Entry 5YZC (X-ray diffraction, 2.33 A resolution); this record covers chains A and B.

# Chain A
Molecule: glycoprotein F2
From: Measles virus (strain Ichinose-B95a)
UniProt: Q786F3 (FUS_MEASC); residues 20-112 here = UniProt positions 20-112
Chain sequence (94 residues; each row starts with the number of its first residue):
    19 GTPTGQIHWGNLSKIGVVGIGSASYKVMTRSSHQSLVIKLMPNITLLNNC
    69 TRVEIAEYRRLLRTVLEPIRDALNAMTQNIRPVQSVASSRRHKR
Disordered / not traced: 19-23, 105-112
Differences from the reference sequence: expression tag (19)
Glycans and other covalent adducts: N-acetylglucosamine (NAG) linked to Asn29, Asn61
Curated features (UniProtKB/Swiss-Prot):
  - region: Thr69 to Thr95 (HRC)
  - site: Arg112 (Cleavage)
  - glycosylation (N-linked (GlcNAc...) asparagine): Asn29, Asn61
  - natural variant: Ile87 (I87T: Hyperfusogenic), Met94 (M94V: Hyperfusogenic)

# Chain B
Molecule: glycoprotein F1, measles virus fusion protein
From: Measles virus (strain Ichinose-B95a)
UniProt: Q786F3 (FUS_MEASC); numbering as in UniProt (aligned over 113-482)
Chain sequence (419 residues; row label = number of the first residue in the row):
   113 FAGVVLAGAALGVATAAQITAGIALHQSMLNSQAIDNLRASLETTNQAIE
   163 AIRQAGQEMILAVQGVQDYINNELIPSMNQLSCDLIGQKLGLKLLRYYTE
   213 ILSLFGPSLRDPISAEISIQALSYALGGDINKVLEKLGYSGGDLLGILES
   263 RGIKARITHVDTESYFIVLSIAYPTLSEIKGVIVHRLEGVSYNIGSQEWY
   313 TTVPKYVATQGYLISNFDESSCTFMPEGTVCSQNALYPMSPLLQECLRGS
   363 TKSCARTLVSGSFGNRFILSQGNLIANCASILCKCYTTGTIINQDPDKIL
   413 TYIAADHCPVVEVNGVTIQVGSRRYPDAVYLHRIDLGPPISLERLDVGTN
   463 LGNAIAKLEDAKELLESSDQCCRSMKGCCSTSLEGIEGRAGWSHPQFEKG
   513 GGSGGGSGGGSWSHPQFEK
Disordered / not traced: 113-114, 482-531
Cystine bridges: Cys334-Cys343, Cys358-Cys366, Cys390-Cys395, Cys397-Cys420
Small-molecule neighbours:
  - 95C (4-nitro-2-[(phenylacetyl)amino]benzamide): Trp311, Pro350, Ser352, Pro353, Thr369, Leu370, Pro451, Ile452, Ser453, Asp458, Val459, Gly460, Asn462, Leu463, Gly464, Ile467
  - N-acetylglucosamine (NAG; 2-acetamido-2-deoxy-beta-D-glucopyranose): Glu155, Thr156, Thr157, Asn158
Curated features (UniProtKB/Swiss-Prot):
  - region: Phe113 to His138 (Fusion peptide)
  - natural variant: Leu137 (L137F: Hyperfusogenic; L137H: Hyperfusogenic), Ser262 (S262N: Hyperfusogenic; S262R: Hyperfusogenic), Leu354 (L354M: Hyperfusogenic; L354P: Hyperfusogenic), Leu454 (L454K: Hyperfusogenic; L454W: Hyperfusogenic), Thr461 (T461W: Hyperfusogenic), Asn462 (N462K: Hyperfusogenic), Gly464 (G464W: Hyperfusogenic), Asn465 (N465K: Hyperfusogenic; N465S: Hyperfusogenic)
  - mutagenesis: Trp311 (W311A: Greatly reduced fusion function. Inefficient F0 processing), Leu325 (L325S: Greatly reduced fusion function. No effect on F0 processing), Leu348 (L348S: Greatly reduced fusion function. Inefficient F0 processing), Tyr349 (Y349A: Greatly reduced fusion function. No effect on F0 processing), Arg360 (R360A: Greatly reduced fusion function. No effect on F0 processing), Ile393 (I393S: Greatly reduced fusion function. Inefficient F0 processing), Asp418 (D418A: Greatly reduced fusion function. Inefficient F0 processing), Tyr437 (Y437A: Greatly reduced fusion function. Inefficient F0 processing)
Reported in the primary citation:
  - binding site for 95C: Trp311, Ser352, Pro353, Thr369, Leu370, Pro451, Ile452, Ser453, Val459, Gly460, Asn462, Leu463, Gly464, Ile467
  - specificity-determining residues: Glu471 (proposed by the authors, not directly observed)

# Chain A / chain B interface
Disulfides between the chains: Cys68(A)-Cys195(B)
Residue-residue contacts (209):
  Gln24(A) with Gly323(B); Tyr324(B); Ile326(B); Arg360(B), hydrogen bond
  Ile25(A) with His297(B); Val319(B), hydrophobic; Thr321(B); Leu359(B)
  His26(A) with Leu359(B), hydrogen bond (backbone-backbone); Arg360(B); Gly361(B)
  Trp27(A) with His297(B); Leu299(B), hydrophobic
  Asn29(A) with Gly361(B), hydrogen bond (side chain-backbone); Thr363(B)
  Leu30(A) with Cys358(B); Leu359(B)
  Ser31(A) with Tyr414(B), hydrogen bond (backbone-side chain); Tyr437(B)
  Lys32(A) with Ile411(B); Tyr414(B); Ile446(B)
  Ile33(A) with Tyr304(B); Thr313(B), hydrogen bond (backbone-side chain); Cys366(B), hydrophobic; Ile446(B), hydrophobic; Leu448(B), hydrophobic
  Gly34(A) with Glu300(B); Gly301(B); Val302(B), hydrogen bond (backbone-backbone); Leu412(B)
  Val35(A) with Glu300(B); Thr313(B); Val315(B), hydrophobic
  Val36(A) with Arg298(B); Leu299(B); Glu300(B), hydrogen bond (backbone-backbone); Ile380(B), hydrophobic; Ser382(B); Ile387(B), hydrophobic; Tyr437(B)
  Gly37(A) with Arg298(B)
  Ile38(A) with Arg298(B), hydrogen bond (backbone-backbone); Glu300(B); Ile380(B), hydrophobic
  Gly39(A) with Val296(B); His297(B); Arg298(B), hydrogen bond (backbone-backbone)
  Ser40(A) with Ile295(B); Val296(B); His297(B)
  Ala41(A) with Ile295(B); Val296(B), hydrogen bond (backbone-backbone); Thr341(B)
  Ser42(A) with Glu290(B); Val294(B); Glu339(B); Gly340(B); Thr341(B), hydrogen bond (backbone-backbone)
  Tyr43(A) with Glu290(B); Ile291(B), hydrogen bond (backbone-backbone); Val294(B), hydrophobic; Val296(B), hydrophobic; Phe329(B), hydrophobic; Thr341(B); Cys343(B), hydrophobic; Gln345(B); Asn346(B); Ala347(B), hydrogen bond (side chain-backbone); Leu348(B), hydrophobic
  Lys44(A) with Leu288(B); Ser289(B); Glu290(B); Glu339(B), salt bridge; Thr341(B), hydrogen bond (backbone-backbone); Val342(B); Cys343(B), hydrogen bond (backbone-backbone)
  Val45(A) with Thr287(B); Leu288(B); Ser289(B), hydrogen bond (backbone-backbone); Cys343(B); Gln345(B)
  Met46(A) with Leu260(B); Glu261(B); Pro286(B), hydrophobic; Thr287(B); Leu288(B), hydrophobic; Val342(B), hydrophobic; Cys343(B), hydrogen bond (backbone-backbone); Ser344(B)
  Thr47(A) with Tyr285(B); Pro286(B); Thr287(B), hydrogen bond (backbone-backbone); Ser289(B)
  Arg48(A) with Gly264(B), hydrogen bond (side chain-backbone); Lys266(B); Ala284(B); Tyr285(B); Pro286(B); Ser344(B), hydrogen bond (side chain-backbone)
  Ser49(A) with Ala284(B); Tyr285(B), hydrogen bond (backbone-backbone)
  Ser50(A) with Ala284(B)
  His51(A) with Glu170(B), salt bridge; Ile283(B)
  Gln52(A) with Met171(B), hydrogen bond (side chain-backbone); Leu173(B); Leu249(B); Leu281(B); Ser282(B); Ile283(B), hydrogen bond (backbone-backbone); Tyr285(B)
  Ser53(A) with Ile172(B); Leu173(B), hydrogen bond (backbone-backbone); Leu281(B)
  Leu54(A) with Leu173(B); Ile279(B); Val280(B); Leu281(B), hydrogen bond (backbone-backbone)
  Val55(A) with Leu150(B), hydrophobic; Leu154(B), hydrophobic; Ile172(B), hydrophobic; Leu173(B), hydrogen bond (backbone-backbone); Ala174(B); Val175(B), hydrogen bond (backbone-backbone); Phe278(B), hydrophobic; Ile279(B); Val280(B), hydrophobic
  Ile56(A) with Val175(B); Tyr209(B); Phe278(B); Ile279(B), hydrogen bond (backbone-backbone)
  Lys57(A) with Leu154(B), hydrogen bond (side chain-backbone); Thr157(B), hydrogen bond (side chain-backbone); Val175(B), hydrogen bond (backbone-backbone); Gln176(B), hydrogen bond (backbone-side chain)
  Leu58(A) with Gln176(B), hydrogen bond (backbone-side chain); Tyr209(B), hydrophobic; Ile213(B), hydrophobic; Tyr277(B), hydrogen bond (backbone-backbone)
  Met59(A) with Gln176(B); Tyr277(B), hydrophobic
  Pro60(A) with Gln176(B); Val178(B), hydrophobic; Gln179(B); Ile182(B), hydrophobic
  Asn61(A) with Thr157(B), hydrogen bond (side chain-backbone); Asn158(B); Gln179(B), hydrogen bond (backbone-side chain); Ile182(B)
  Leu64(A) with Ile187(B), hydrophobic; Met190(B)
  Leu65(A) with Leu186(B), hydrophobic; Ile187(B), hydrophobic; Met190(B), hydrophobic
  Cys68(A) with Cys195(B), disulfide; Ile198(B), hydrophobic; Gly199(B)
  Thr69(A) with Ile198(B); Gly199(B); Leu202(B)
  Glu72(A) with Gly199(B); Gln200(B); Gly203(B); Leu206(B)
  Tyr76(A) with Leu206(B); Tyr209(B)
  Arg77(A) with Tyr277(B)
  Leu79(A) with Leu207(B), hydrophobic; Tyr210(B)
  Arg81(A) with Tyr277(B), hydrogen bond
  Val83(A) with Leu214(B), hydrophobic; Phe217(B)
  Leu84(A) with Val272(B); Thr274(B); Tyr277(B), hydrophobic; Ile279(B), hydrophobic
  Glu85(A) with Thr274(B)
  Ile87(A) with Phe217(B); Pro224(B), hydrophobic; Val272(B), hydrophobic
  Arg88(A) with Val272(B); Thr274(B), hydrogen bond
  Ala90(A) with Pro224(B), hydrophobic; Ile225(B)
  Leu91(A) with Leu137(B), hydrophobic; Ile225(B), hydrophobic; Ile269(B), hydrophobic; His271(B)
  Met94(A) with Gln130(B); Gly134(B); Ile225(B), hydrophobic
  Thr95(A) with Leu137(B)
  Asn97(A) with Val117(B); Leu118(B); Ala119(B), hydrogen bond (backbone-backbone); Ala122(B); Leu123(B)
  Ile98(A) with Val116(B), hydrophobic; Val117(B); Gly134(B); His138(B)
  Arg99(A) with Val116(B); Val117(B), hydrogen bond (backbone-backbone)
  Pro100(A) with Gly115(B); Val117(B)
  Val101(A) with Gly115(B), hydrogen bond (backbone-backbone); Val116(B)
  Val104(A) with Val117(B), hydrophobic
Other interface residues (no listed pair), chain A (65 interface residues in all): Ile62, Ile73, Leu80, Ser103
Other interface residues (no listed pair), chain B (126 interface residues in all): Ile135, Met141, Leu142, Glu155, Gly177, Gly218, Leu234, Ala237, Leu238, Val245, Thr270, Asp273, Glu275, Ser276, Leu325, Val441

# In short
65 residues of chain A face 126 of chain B across their interface; the contacts include 1 disulfide bond, 41
hydrogen bonds and 2 salt bridges. Polar pairs include Lys44(A)-Glu339(B), His51(A)-Glu170(B) and
Gln24(A)-Arg360(B). The paper reports a binding site for 95C at Trp311(B), Ser352(B) and Pro353(B) among
others; the specificity determinant Glu471(B).
Here chain A is glycoprotein F2 and chain B is glycoprotein F1, measles virus fusion protein, both from
Measles virus (strain Ichinose-B95a). Entry 5YZC (Crystal structure of the prefusion form of measles virus
fusion protein in complex with a fusion ...) was determined by X-ray diffraction, deposited together with 5YXW
and 5YZD.
